PDB entry 1NOW | X-ray diffraction, 2.20 A resolution | chain A

[Chain A]
Name: beta-hexosaminidase beta chain
From: Homo sapiens
Notes: EC 3.2.1.52
UniProt: p07686 (HEXB_HUMAN); residues 50-556 here = UniProt positions 50-556
Amino-acid sequence (507 residues; each row starts with the number of its first residue):
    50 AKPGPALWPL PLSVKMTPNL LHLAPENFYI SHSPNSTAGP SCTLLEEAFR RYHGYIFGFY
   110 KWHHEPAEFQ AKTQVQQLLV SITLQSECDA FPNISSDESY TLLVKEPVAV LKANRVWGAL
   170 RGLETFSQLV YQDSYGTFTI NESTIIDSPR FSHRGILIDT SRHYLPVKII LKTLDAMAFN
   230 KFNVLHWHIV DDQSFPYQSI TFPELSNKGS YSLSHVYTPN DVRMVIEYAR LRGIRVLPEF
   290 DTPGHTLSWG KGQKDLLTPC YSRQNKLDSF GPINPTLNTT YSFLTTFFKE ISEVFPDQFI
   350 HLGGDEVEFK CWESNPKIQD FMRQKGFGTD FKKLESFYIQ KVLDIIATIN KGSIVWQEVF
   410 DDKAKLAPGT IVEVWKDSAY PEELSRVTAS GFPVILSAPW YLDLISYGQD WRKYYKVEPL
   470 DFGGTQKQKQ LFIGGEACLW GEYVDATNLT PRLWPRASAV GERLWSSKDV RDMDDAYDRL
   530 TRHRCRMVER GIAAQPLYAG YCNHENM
Not modelled in the structure: 50-54, 108-121, 312-315, 553-556
Cystine bridges: Cys91-Cys137, Cys309-Cys360, Cys534-Cys551
Covalent attachments: N-acetylglucosamine (NAG) linked to Asn190
Small-molecule neighbours: IFG ((2R,3R,4S,5R)-2-acetamido-3,4-dihydroxy-5-hydroxymethyl-piperidine): Arg211, Asp240, His294, Asp354, Glu355, Trp405, Trp424, Tyr450, Asp452, Leu453, Tyr456, Trp489, Glu491

[In short]
Bound to chain A: compound IFG. N-acetylglucosamine is covalently linked to Asn190.
Chain A is beta-hexosaminidase beta chain (Homo sapiens); the structure, Human lysosomal beta-hexosaminidase
isoform B in complex with (2R,3R,4S,5R)-2-Acetamido-3,4-Dihydroxy-5-Hydroxymethyl-Piperidinium Chloride
(GalNAc-isofagomine), was determined by X-ray diffraction, deposited together with 1NOU.
